Entry 7O4I (electron microscopy, 3.20 A resolution); this record covers chains 7 and N of the 30 polymer chains in the assembly.

[Chain 7]
Protein: General transcription and DNA repair factor IIH helicase subunit XPB
From: Saccharomyces cerevisiae (strain ATCC 204508 / S288c)
Notes: EC 3.6.4.12
Reference sequence: Q00578 (RAD25_YEAST); residue numbers follow UniProt; this construct covers 1-843
Amino-acid sequence (843 residues; each row starts with the number of its first residue):
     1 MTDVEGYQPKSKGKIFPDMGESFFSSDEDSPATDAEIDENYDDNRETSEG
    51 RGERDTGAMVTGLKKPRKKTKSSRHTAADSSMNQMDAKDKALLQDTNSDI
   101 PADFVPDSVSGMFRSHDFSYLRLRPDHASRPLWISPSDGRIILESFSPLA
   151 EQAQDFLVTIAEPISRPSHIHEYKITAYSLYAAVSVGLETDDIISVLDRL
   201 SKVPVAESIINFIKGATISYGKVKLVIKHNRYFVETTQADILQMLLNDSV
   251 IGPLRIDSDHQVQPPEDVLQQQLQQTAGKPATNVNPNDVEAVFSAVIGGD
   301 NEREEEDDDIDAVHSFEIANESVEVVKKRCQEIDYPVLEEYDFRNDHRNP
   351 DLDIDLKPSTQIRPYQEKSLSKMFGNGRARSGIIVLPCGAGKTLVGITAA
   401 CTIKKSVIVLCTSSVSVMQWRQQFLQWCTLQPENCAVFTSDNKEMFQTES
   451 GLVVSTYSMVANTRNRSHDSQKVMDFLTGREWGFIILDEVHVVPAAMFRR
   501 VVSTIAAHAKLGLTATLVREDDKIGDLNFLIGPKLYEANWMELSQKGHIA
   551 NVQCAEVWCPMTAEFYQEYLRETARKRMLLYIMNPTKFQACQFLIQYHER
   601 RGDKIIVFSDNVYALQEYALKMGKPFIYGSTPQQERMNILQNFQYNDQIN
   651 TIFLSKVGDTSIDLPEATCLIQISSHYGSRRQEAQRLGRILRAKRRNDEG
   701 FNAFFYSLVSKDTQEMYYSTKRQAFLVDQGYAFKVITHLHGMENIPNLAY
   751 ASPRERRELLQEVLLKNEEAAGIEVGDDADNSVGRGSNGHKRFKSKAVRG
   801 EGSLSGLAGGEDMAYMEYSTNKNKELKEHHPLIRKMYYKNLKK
Disordered / not traced: 1-100, 253-312, 768-829, 838-843
Ligand contacts: ADP / beryllium trifluoride: Gln-361, Ile-362, Arg-363, Gln-366, Pro-387, Cys-388, Gly-389, Ala-390, Gly-391, Lys-392, Thr-393, Leu-394, Gln-423, Trp-427, Glu-489, Ser-661, Ile-662, Asp-663, Arg-689, Arg-692
Swiss-Prot annotation at these positions:
  - motif: Lys-64 to His-75 (Nuclear localization signal), Asp-488 to His-491 (DEAH box)
  - binding site (ATP): Leu-386 to Thr-393
  - modified residue: Ser-752 (Phosphoserine)
  - natural variant: Trp-427 (W427L: In suppressor mutant)
  - mutagenesis: Lys-392 (K392R: Lethal in vivo. Defective in translation in vitro), Glu-489 (E489Q: Loss of DNA translocase function of TFHII), Val-798 to Lys-843 (Increased UV sensitivity)

[Chain N]
Molecule: Non-template DNA
Sequence (106 nucleotides; numbered 1 to 106; the number before each row is that of its first residue):
     1 CGAGAACAGTAGCACGCTGTGTATATAATAGCTATGGAACGTTCGATTCA
    51 CCTCCGATGTGTGTTGTACATACATAAAAATATCATAGCACAACTGCGCT
   101 GTGTCA
Disordered / not traced: 1-10, 78-106

[Chain 7 / chain N interface]
Residue-residue contacts (14; chain 7 residue first):
  Arg-464(7) with DT67(N), hydrogen bond to the phosphate; DA68(N), salt bridge to the phosphate
  Val-492(7) with DT71(N), phosphate contact
  Ala-495(7) with DA70(N), phosphate contact
  Met-497(7) with DC69(N), phosphate contact
  Phe-498(7) with DC69(N), phosphate contact; DA70(N), phosphate contact
  His-676(7) with DT71(N), phosphate contact; DA72(N), sugar contact
  Tyr-677(7) with DA72(N), phosphate contact; DC73(N), phosphate contact
  Gly-678(7) with DC73(N), hydrogen bond to the phosphate
  Ser-679(7) with DA72(N), hydrogen bond to the phosphate
  Tyr-718(7) with DA74(N), phosphate contact
Interface residues without a listed pair, chain 7 (14 interface residues in all): Asn-462, His-491, Arg-519, Glu-520

[In short]
14 residues of chain 7 and 8 residues of chain N are in contact, with 3 hydrogen bonds and 1 salt bridge.
Polar contacts include Arg-464(7)/DT67(N), Gly-678(7)/DC73(N) and Ser-679(7)/DA72(N). Chain 7 binds ADP /
beryllium trifluoride.
Chain 7 is General transcription and DNA repair factor IIH helicase subunit XPB (Saccharomyces cerevisiae
(strain ATCC 204508 / S288c)) and chain N is Non-template DNA; the structure, Yeast RNA polymerase II
transcription pre-initiation complex with initial transcription bubble, was determined by electron microscopy
(same publication as 7O4J, 7O4K, 7O4L, 7O72, 7O73 and 7O75).
